7JLR - chain A; structure by X-ray diffraction, 2.20 A resolution.

# Chain A
Molecule: Isoprenyl transferase
Organism: Bacillus subtilis
Notes: EC 2.5.1.-
Reference sequence: A0A063XDJ9 (A0A063XDJ9_BACIU); residue numbers follow UniProt; this construct covers 1-260
Sequence (260 residues; each row starts with the number of its first residue):
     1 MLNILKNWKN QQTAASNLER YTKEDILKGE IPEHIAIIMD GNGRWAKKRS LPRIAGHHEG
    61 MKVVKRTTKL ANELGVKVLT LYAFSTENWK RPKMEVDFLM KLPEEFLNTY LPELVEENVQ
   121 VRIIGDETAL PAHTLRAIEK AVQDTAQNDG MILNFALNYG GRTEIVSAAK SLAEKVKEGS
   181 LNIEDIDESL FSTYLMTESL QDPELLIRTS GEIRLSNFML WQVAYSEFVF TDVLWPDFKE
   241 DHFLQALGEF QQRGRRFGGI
Unresolved in the structure: 1-19, 86-89
Small-molecule neighbours: V0D (7-(azepan-1-yl)-5-ethyl-3-(4-fluorophenyl)pyrazolo[1,5-a]pyrimidine): M39, N42, H57, G60, M61, V64, A83, F84, L99, L102, P103, F106, L107, I138, F155, L157, W235

# In short
Bound to chain A: compound V0D.
Chain A is Isoprenyl transferase (Bacillus subtilis); the structure, Crystal structure of Bacillus subtilis
UppS in complex with JPD447, was determined by X-ray diffraction (same publication as 7JLI, 7JLJ and 7JLM).
